PDB entry 7BEF | electron microscopy, 4.50 A resolution (low resolution: residue-level contacts below are approximate; hydrogen-bond / salt-bridge calls are withheld) | chains A and C of the 9 polymer chains in the assembly

Chain A:
Name: DNA-directed RNA polymerase subunit alpha
Organism: Escherichia coli (strain K12)
Notes: EC 2.7.7.6
Reference sequence: P0A7Z4 (RPOA_ECOLI); residue numbers follow UniProt; this construct covers 1-329
Amino-acid sequence (329 residues; row label = number of the first residue in the row):
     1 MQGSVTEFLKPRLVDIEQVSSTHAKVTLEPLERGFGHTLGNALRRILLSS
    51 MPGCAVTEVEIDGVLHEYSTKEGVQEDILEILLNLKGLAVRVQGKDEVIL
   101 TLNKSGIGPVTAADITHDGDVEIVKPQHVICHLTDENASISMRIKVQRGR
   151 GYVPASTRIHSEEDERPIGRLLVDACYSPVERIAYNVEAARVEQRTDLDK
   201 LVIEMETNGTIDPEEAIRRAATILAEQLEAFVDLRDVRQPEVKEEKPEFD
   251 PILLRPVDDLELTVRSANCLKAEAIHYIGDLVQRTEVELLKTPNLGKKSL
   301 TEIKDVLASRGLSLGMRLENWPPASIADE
Unresolved in the structure: 1-5, 236-248, 324-329
UniProt features mapped onto this chain:
  - region: Glu-162 to Glu-165 (Required for interaction with Crp at class II promoters)
  - modified residue: Arg-265 (ADP-ribosylarginine), Lys-297 (N6-acetyllysine), Lys-298 (N6-acetyllysine)
  - mutagenesis: Arg-45 (R45C: In rpoA112; temperature-sensitive, blocks RNA polymerase assembly), Glu-162 to Glu-165 (5-fold decrease in CRP-class II promoter-dependent transcription), Glu-165 (E165K: 5-fold decrease in CRP-class II promoter-dependent transcription), Arg-191 (R191C: In rpoA101; temperature-sensitive)

Chain C:
Name: DNA-directed RNA polymerase subunit beta
Organism: Escherichia coli (strain K12)
Notes: EC 2.7.7.6
Reference sequence: P0A8V2 (RPOB_ECOLI); numbering as in UniProt (aligned over 1-1342)
Amino-acid sequence (1342 residues; each row starts with the number of its first residue):
     1 MVYSYTEKKRIRKDFGKRPQVLDVPYLLSIQLDSFQKFIEQDPEGQYGLE
    51 AAFRSVFPIQSYSGNSELQYVSYRLGEPVFDVQECQIRGVTYSAPLRVKL
   101 RLVIYEREAPEGTVKDIKEQEVYMGEIPLMTDNGTFVINGTERVIVSQLH
   151 RSPGVFFDSDKGKTHSSGKVLYNARIIPYRGSWLDFEFDPKDNLFVRIDR
   201 RRKLPATIILRALNYTTEQILDLFFEKVIFEIRDNKLQMELVPERLRGET
   251 ASFDIEANGKVYVEKGRRITARHIRQLEKDDVKLIEVPVEYIAGKVVAKD
   301 YIDESTGELICAANMELSLDLLAKLSQSGHKRIETLFTNDLDHGPYISET
   351 LRVDPTNDRLSALVEIYRMMRPGEPPTREAAESLFENLFFSEDRYDLSAV
   401 GRMKFNRSLLREEIEGSGILSKDDIIDVMKKLIDIRNGKGEVDDIDHLGN
   451 RRIRSVGEMAENQFRVGLVRVERAVKERLSLGDLDTLMPQDMINAKPISA
   501 AVKEFFGSSQLSQFMDQNNPLSEITHKRRISALGPGGLTRERAGFEVRDV
   551 HPTHYGRVCPIETPEGPNIGLINSLSVYAQTNEYGFLETPYRKVTDGVVT
   601 DEIHYLSAIEEGNYVIAQANSNLDEEGHFVEDLVTCRSKGESSLFSRDQV
   651 DYMDVSTQQVVSVGASLIPFLEHDDANRALMGANMQRQAVPTLRADKPLV
   701 GTGMERAVAVDSGVTAVAKRGGVVQYVDASRIVIKVNEDEMYPGEAGIDI
   751 YNLTKYTRSNQNTCINQMPCVSLGEPVERGDVLADGPSTDLGELALGQNM
   801 RVAFMPWNGYNFEDSILVSERVVQEDRFTTIHIQELACVSRDTKLGPEEI
   851 TADIPNVGEAALSKLDESGIVYIGAEVTGGDILVGKVTPKGETQLTPEEK
   901 LLRAIFGEKASDVKDSSLRVPNGVSGTVIDVQVFTRDGVEKDKRALEIEE
   951 MQLKQAKKDLSEELQILEAGLFSRIRAVLVAGGVEAEKLDKLPRDRWLEL
  1001 GLTDEEKQNQLEQLAEQYDELKHEFEKKLEAKRRKITQGDDLAPGVLKIV
  1051 KVYLAVKRRIQPGDKMAGRHGNKGVISKINPIEDMPYDENGTPVDIVLNP
  1101 LGVPSRMNIGQILETHLGMAAKGIGDKINAMLKQQQEVAKLREFIQRAYD
  1151 LGADVRQKVDLSTFSDEEVMRLAENLRKGMPIATPVFDGAKEAEIKELLK
  1201 LGDLPTSGQIRLYDGRTGEQFERPVTVGYMYMLKLNHLVDDKMHARSTGS
  1251 YSLVTQQPLGGKAQFGGQRFGEMEVWALEAYGAAYTLQEMLTVKSDDVNG
  1301 RTKMYKNIVDGNHQMEPGMPESFNVLLKEIRSLGINIELEDE
Unresolved in the structure: 1-2
UniProt features mapped onto this chain:
  - modified residue (N6-acetyllysine): Lys-1022, Lys-1200
  - mutagenesis: Ile-561 (I561S: Resistant to antibiotics salinamide A and B), Ile-569 (I569S: Resistant to antibiotics salinamide A and B), Ala-665 (A665E: Resistant to antibiotics salinamide A and B), Asp-675 (D675A/G: Resistant to antibiotics salinamide A and B), Asn-677 (N677H/K: Resistant to antibiotics salinamide A and B), Leu-680 (L680M: Resistant to antibiotics salinamide A and B), Glu-813 (E813K: Disrupts the enzyme's active center)

How chain A and chain C interact:
Contacting residue pairs (58):
  Asn-41(A) / Gly-1215(C)
  Asn-41(A) / Arg-1216(C)
  Asn-41(A) / Thr-1217(C)
  Asn-41(A) / Gly-1218(C)
  Arg-44(A) / Glu-1083(C)
  Arg-44(A) / Tyr-1087(C)
  Arg-44(A) / Gly-1215(C)
  Arg-45(A) / Glu-1083(C)
  Arg-45(A) / Asp-1084(C)
  Arg-45(A) / Gly-1215(C)
  Arg-45(A) / Arg-1216(C)
  Leu-48(A) / Glu-1083(C)
  Ser-49(A) / Glu-1083(C)
  Leu-65(A) / Ile-873(C)
  Leu-65(A) / Gly-874(C)
  His-66(A) / Gly-874(C)
  His-66(A) / Thr-927(C)
  His-66(A) / Val-928(C)
  His-66(A) / Ile-929(C)
  Tyr-68(A) / Tyr-756(C)
  Tyr-68(A) / Ile-831(C)
  Tyr-68(A) / Ile-929(C)
  Thr-70(A) / Ala-729(C)
  Lys-71(A) / Asp-728(C)
  Glu-72(A) / Lys-958(C)
  Gly-73(A) / Tyr-726(C)
  Gly-73(A) / Asp-728(C)
  Val-74(A) / Asp-728(C)
  Val-74(A) / Ala-729(C)
  Gln-75(A) / Val-727(C)
  Gln-75(A) / Pro-769(C)
  Gln-75(A) / Val-771(C)
  Glu-76(A) / Ala-729(C)
  Asp-77(A) / Ala-729(C)
  Asp-77(A) / Lys-755(C)
  Leu-79(A) / Tyr-756(C)
  Glu-80(A) / Met-768(C)
  Leu-83(A) / Leu-693(C)
  Leu-83(A) / Arg-694(C)
  Leu-83(A) / Asp-826(C)
  Lys-86(A) / Asp-826(C)
  Thr-134(A) / Val-727(C)
  Tyr-152(A) / Gln-824(C)
  Ala-155(A) / Lys-1057(C)
  Ile-159(A) / Glu-876(C)
  Glu-165(A) / Ala-860(C)
  Glu-165(A) / Lys-864(C)
  Arg-166(A) / Glu-876(C)
  Ile-168(A) / Gly-874(C)
  Ile-168(A) / Ala-875(C)
  Asp-174(A) / Asp-826(C)
  Asp-174(A) / Lys-1057(C)
  Asp-174(A) / Arg-1059(C)
  Arg-182(A) / Asn-1090(C)
  Arg-182(A) / Gly-1091(C)
  Ala-184(A) / Glu-1089(C)
  Ala-184(A) / Asn-1090(C)
  Tyr-185(A) / Tyr-1087(C)
Interface residues without a listed pair, chain A (38 interface residues in all): His-37, Ile-107, Asp-135, Arg-170, Leu-172, Ile-183, Asn-186
Interface residues without a listed pair, chain C (47 interface residues in all): Ser-730, Arg-731, Cys-770, Leu-773, Glu-820, Val-823, Glu-825, Ser-863, Tyr-872, Ile-1082, Asp-1214

Overview:
Chain A and chain C form an interface of 38 and 47 residues respectively. From UniProt: 6 mutagenesis sites on
chain A; 7 mutagenesis sites on chain C.
Chain A is DNA-directed RNA polymerase subunit alpha and chain C is DNA-directed RNA polymerase subunit beta,
both from Escherichia coli (strain K12); the structure, Structures of class II bacterial transcription
complexes, was determined by electron microscopy (same publication as 7BEG).
